PDB entry 9CQZ | electron microscopy, 2.19 A resolution | chains B and D of the 4 polymer chains in the assembly

# Chain B (and D)
Name: Nitrogenase molybdenum-iron protein beta chain
Organism: Azotobacter vinelandii
Notes: EC 1.18.6.1; chain D of this document is another copy of the same molecule, construct and numbering; everything in this record applies to it too
Reference sequence: P07329 (NIFK_AZOVI); residues 1-523 here = UniProt positions 1-523
Sequence (523 residues; row label = number of the first residue in the row):
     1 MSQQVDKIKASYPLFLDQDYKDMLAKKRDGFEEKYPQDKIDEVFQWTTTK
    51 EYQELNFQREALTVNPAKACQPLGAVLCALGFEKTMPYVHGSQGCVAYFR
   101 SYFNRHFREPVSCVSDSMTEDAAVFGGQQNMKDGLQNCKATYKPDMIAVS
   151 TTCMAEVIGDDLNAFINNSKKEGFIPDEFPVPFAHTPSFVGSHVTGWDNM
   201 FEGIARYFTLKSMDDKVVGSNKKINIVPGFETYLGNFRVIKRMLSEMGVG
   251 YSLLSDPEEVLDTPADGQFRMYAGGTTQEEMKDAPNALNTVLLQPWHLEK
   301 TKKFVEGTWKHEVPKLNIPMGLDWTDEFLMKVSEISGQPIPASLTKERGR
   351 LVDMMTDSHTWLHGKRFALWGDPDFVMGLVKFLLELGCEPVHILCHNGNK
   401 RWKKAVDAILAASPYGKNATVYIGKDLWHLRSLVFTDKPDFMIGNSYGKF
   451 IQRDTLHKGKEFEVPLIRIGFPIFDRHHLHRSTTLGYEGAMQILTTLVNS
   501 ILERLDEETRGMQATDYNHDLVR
Unresolved in the structure: 1
Bound ions: fe(8)-S(7) cluster Fe: Cys70, Cys95, Cys153, Ser188 (shared with 3 residues of chain A); Fe ion site 1: Arg108, Glu109 (shared with Asp353(D), Asp357(D) of chain D); Fe ion site 2: Asp353, Asp357 (shared with Arg108(D), Glu109(D) of chain D)
Residues lining bound ligands:
  - fe(8)-S(7) cluster (CLF): Cys70, Pro72, Ser92, Gly94, Cys95, Tyr98, Phe99, Thr152, Cys153, Ser188
  - 3-hydroxy-3-carboxy-adipic acid (HCA): Tyr98, Ser101, Arg105
Curated features (UniProtKB/Swiss-Prot):
  - binding site ([8Fe-7S] cluster): Cys70, Cys95, Cys153, Ser188

# Chain B / chain D interface
Contacting residue pairs (132):
  Ser11(B) with Tyr517(D), hydrogen bond (backbone-side chain); Asn518(D)
  Tyr12(B) with Glu508(D); Thr515(D); Tyr517(D); Asn518(D)
  Phe15(B) with Tyr517(D)
  Leu16(B) with Ala514(D); Thr515(D)
  Lys34(B) with Gln513(D), hydrogen bond
  Gln37(B) with Gln513(D), hydrogen bond
  Arg105(B) with Val522(D)
  Arg108(B) with Asp357(D); Arg523(D), hydrogen bond (side chain-backbone)
  Glu109(B) with Asp353(D)
  Arg238(B) with Arg350(D)
  Glu259(B) with Lys346(D), salt bridge; Arg350(D), salt bridge
  Asp262(B) with Arg350(D), salt bridge
  Pro264(B) with Lys346(D); Gly349(D); Arg350(D)
  Ala265(B) with Gly349(D), hydrogen bond (backbone-backbone); Val352(D); Asp353(D)
  Lys346(B) with Glu259(D), salt bridge; Pro264(D)
  Gly349(B) with Pro264(D); Ala265(D), hydrogen bond (backbone-backbone)
  Arg350(B) with Arg238(D); Glu258(D), salt bridge; Glu259(D), salt bridge; Asp262(D), salt bridge; Pro264(D)
  Val352(B) with Ala265(D)
  Asp353(B) with Glu109(D); Ala265(D)
  Met354(B) with His478(D); Arg481(D)
  Asp357(B) with Arg108(D); His477(D); His478(D)
  Ser358(B) with His477(D), hydrogen bond; His478(D), hydrogen bond
  Trp361(B) with His477(D)
  Ser446(B) with Leu521(D)
  Tyr447(B) with Leu521(D), hydrophobic
  Lys449(B) with Asp506(D), salt bridge; His519(D); Asp520(D), hydrogen bond (side chain-backbone)
  Phe450(B) with His519(D); Leu521(D), hydrophobic
  Gln452(B) with Arg510(D)
  Arg453(B) with Arg510(D); Met512(D)
  Asp454(B) with Met512(D)
  Leu456(B) with Arg510(D)
  His457(B) with Met512(D)
  Glu463(B) with Arg510(D), salt bridge
  Arg468(B) with Asp506(D), salt bridge
  Phe474(B) with Leu521(D); Val522(D); Arg523(D), hydrogen bond (backbone-backbone)
  Asp475(B) with Leu502(D); Asp506(D); Leu521(D), hydrogen bond (backbone-backbone); Arg523(D)
  Arg476(B) with Asn499(D); Leu502(D); Glu503(D); Asp506(D), salt bridge
  His477(B) with Asp357(D); Ser358(D), hydrogen bond; Trp361(D); Thr495(D); Val498(D); Asn499(D), hydrogen bond (backbone-side chain); Leu502(D); Arg523(D), hydrogen bond (side chain-backbone)
  His478(B) with Met354(D); Asp357(D); Ser358(D), hydrogen bond; Leu494(D)
  Leu479(B) with Asn499(D)
  Arg481(B) with Met354(D); Met491(D)
  Leu494(B) with His478(D)
  Thr495(B) with His477(D)
  Val498(B) with His477(D)
  Asn499(B) with Arg476(D); His477(D), hydrogen bond (side chain-backbone); Leu479(D)
  Leu502(B) with Asp475(D); Arg476(D); His477(D)
  Glu503(B) with Arg476(D)
  Asp506(B) with Lys449(D), salt bridge; Arg468(D), salt bridge; Asp475(D); Arg476(D), salt bridge
  Glu508(B) with Tyr12(D)
  Thr509(B) with Tyr12(D)
  Arg510(B) with Gln452(D); Arg453(D); Leu456(D); Glu463(D), salt bridge
  Met512(B) with Asp454(D); His457(D)
  Gln513(B) with Lys34(D), hydrogen bond; Gln37(D), hydrogen bond
  Ala514(B) with Leu16(D)
  Thr515(B) with Tyr12(D); Leu16(D)
  Asp516(B) with Arg453(D)
  Tyr517(B) with Ser11(D), hydrogen bond (side chain-backbone); Tyr12(D); Phe15(D); Leu16(D)
  Asn518(B) with Ser11(D), hydrogen bond; Tyr12(D)
  His519(B) with Lys449(D)
  Asp520(B) with Lys449(D), hydrogen bond (backbone-side chain)
  Leu521(B) with Ser446(D); Tyr447(D), hydrophobic; Phe450(D), hydrophobic; Phe474(D); Asp475(D), hydrogen bond (backbone-backbone)
  Val522(B) with Arg105(D); Phe474(D)
  Arg523(B) with Arg108(D), hydrogen bond (backbone-side chain); Phe474(D), hydrogen bond (backbone-backbone); His477(D), hydrogen bond (backbone-side chain)
Other interface residues (no listed pair), chain B (68 interface residues in all): Pro13, Phe44, Thr263, Met491, Leu505
Other interface residues (no listed pair), chain D (68 interface residues in all): Pro13, Phe44, Thr263, Thr509, Asp516

# Summary
Chain B and chain D each contribute 68 residues to their interface; the contacts include 25 hydrogen bonds and
15 salt bridges. Polar contacts include Glu259(B)-Lys346(D), Glu259(B)-Arg350(D) and Asp262(B)-Arg350(D).
Bound to chain B: 3-hydroxy-3-carboxy-adipic acid and fe(8)-S(7) cluster.
Both chains are Nitrogenase molybdenum-iron protein beta chain (Azotobacter vinelandii). Entry 9CQZ
(Azotobacter vinelandii Reduced MoFeP (C1 symmetry) obtained using the SPT Labtech chameleon of 20 mM sodium
...) was determined by electron microscopy together with 9CQM, 9CQN, 9CQO, 9CQP, 9CQQ, 9CQR and 12 further
entries from the same study.
